PDB entry 5W08 | X-ray diffraction, 2.60 A resolution | chains A and G of the 3 polymer chains in the assembly

== Chain A ==
Molecule: Hemagglutinin HA1
From: Influenza A virus (A/Texas/50/2012(H3N2))
Reference sequence: R4L1D1 (R4L1D1_9INFA); residues 37-319 here correspond to UniProt positions 53-335 (UniProt number = residue number + 16)
Amino-acid sequence (291 residues; each row starts with the number of its first residue):
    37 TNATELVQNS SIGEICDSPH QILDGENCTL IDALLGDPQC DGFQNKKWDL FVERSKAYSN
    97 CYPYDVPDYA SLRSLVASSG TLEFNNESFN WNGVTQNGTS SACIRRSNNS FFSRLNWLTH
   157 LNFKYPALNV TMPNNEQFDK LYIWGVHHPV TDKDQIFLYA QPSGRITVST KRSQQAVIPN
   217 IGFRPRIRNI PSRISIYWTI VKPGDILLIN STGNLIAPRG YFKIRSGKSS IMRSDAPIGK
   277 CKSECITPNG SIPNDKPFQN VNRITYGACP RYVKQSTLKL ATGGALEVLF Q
Not modelled in the structure: 37-40, 313-327
Differences from the reference sequence: expression tag (320-327)
Disulfides: Cys-52/Cys-277, Cys-64/Cys-76, Cys-97/Cys-139, Cys-281/Cys-305
Covalently attached groups: N-acetylglucosamine (NAG) linked to Asn-122, Asn-133, Asn-246
What the authors report for this chain:
  - conformationally variable residues (loop rearrangement): Thr-131 to Thr-135

== Chain G ==
Molecule: K03.12 antibody heavy chain
From: Homo sapiens
Reference sequence: S6C4S0 (S6C4S0_HUMAN); residues 134-238 here correspond to UniProt positions 143-247 (UniProt number = residue number + 9)
Amino-acid sequence (244 residues; each row starts with the number of its first residue):
     1 EVQLVQSGAE VKKPGASVKV SCKTSGYTFT AYYLHWVRQA PGQGFEWMAW INPNTGDTNY
    61 AQKFQGRVTL SRDTSITTAY MELTRLRSDD TAVYYCAKDL TLMYVFDSGW ARGAHDYYGM
   121 DVWGQGTTVA VSGASTKGPS VFPLAPSSKS TSGGTAALGC LVKDYFPEPV TVSWNSGALT
   181 SGVHTFPAVL QSSGLYSLSS VVTVPSSSLG TQTYICNVNH KPSNTKVDKR VEPKSCDKHH
   241 HHHH
Not modelled in the structure: 237-244
Differences from the reference sequence: expression tag (239-244)
Disulfides: Cys-22/Cys-96, Cys-160/Cys-216
What the authors report for this chain:
  - conformationally variable residues: Gly-113

== Chain A / chain G interface ==
Pairs across the interface (32):
  Tyr-98(A) with Ser-108(G), hydrogen bond (side chain-backbone); Gly-109(G)
  Thr-131(A) with Arg-112(G)
  Asn-133(A) with Gly-113(G), hydrogen bond (backbone-backbone)
  Gly-134(A) with Trp-110(G)
  Thr-135(A) with Gly-109(G); Trp-110(G); Ala-111(G), hydrogen bond (side chain-backbone); Gly-113(G)
  Ser-136(A) with Gly-109(G), hydrogen bond (side chain-backbone)
  Asn-145(A) with Ala-111(G)
  Trp-153(A) with Gly-109(G); Trp-110(G)
  Thr-155(A) with Trp-110(G)
  His-156(A) with Leu-102(G)
  Leu-157(A) with Tyr-118(G)
  Asn-158(A) with Tyr-118(G)
  Phe-159(A) with Tyr-32(G)
  His-183(A) with Ser-108(G)
  Pro-185(A) with Ser-108(G)
  Val-186(A) with Asp-107(G); Ser-108(G)
  Asp-190(A) with Val-105(G); Asp-107(G); Ser-108(G), hydrogen bond (side chain-backbone)
  Phe-193(A) with Leu-102(G); Val-105(G), hydrophobic
  Leu-194(A) with Val-105(G), hydrophobic; Trp-110(G), hydrophobic
  Ile-226(A) with Gly-109(G)
  Pro-227(A) with Asp-107(G)
  Ser-228(A) with Ser-108(G), hydrogen bond
Also at the interface, not in a pair above, chain A (24 interface residues in all): Ser-137, Lys-189
Also at the interface, not in a pair above, chain G (12 interface residues in all): Leu-100
Interface features reported in the paper:
  - specific contacts: Thr-131(A)/Arg-112(G), Trp-153(A)/Trp-110(G) (hydrophobic contact), Leu-194(A)/Trp-110(G) (hydrophobic contact)
  - epitope / paratope residues, chain A: Tyr-98(A), Thr-131(A), Gly-134(A), Ser-136(A), Trp-153(A), Thr-155(A), Asp-190(A), Leu-194(A), Ile-226(A)
  - epitope / paratope residues, chain G: Asp-107(G), Arg-112(G)

== In short ==
Chain A and chain G form an interface of 24 and 12 residues respectively, with 6 hydrogen bonds. Polar
contacts include Tyr-98(A)/Ser-108(G), Thr-135(A)/Ala-111(G) and Ser-136(A)/Gly-109(G). The authors report a
contact between Thr-131(A) and Arg-112(G); hydrophobic contacts between Trp-153(A) and Trp-110(G) and
Leu-194(A) and Trp-110(G). The paper reports epitope/paratope residues Tyr-98(A), Thr-131(A) and Asp-107(G)
among others; conformational variability at Thr-131(A) and Gly-113(G).
Here chain A is Hemagglutinin HA1 (Influenza A virus (A/Texas/50/2012(H3N2))) and chain G is K03.12 antibody
heavy chain (Homo sapiens). Entry 5W08 (A/Texas/50/2012(H3N2) Influenza hemagglutinin in complex with K03.12
Fab) was determined by X-ray diffraction.
